PDB entry 8CXP | electron microscopy, 2.47 A resolution | chains B and C of the 4 polymer chains in the assembly

[Chain B]
Name: Capsid protein VP3
Organism: Senecavirus A
Reference sequence: A0A649YC94 (A0A649YC94_9PICO); residues 1-239 here correspond to UniProt positions 435-673 (UniProt number = residue number + 434)
Amino-acid sequence (239 residues; row label = number of the first residue in the row):
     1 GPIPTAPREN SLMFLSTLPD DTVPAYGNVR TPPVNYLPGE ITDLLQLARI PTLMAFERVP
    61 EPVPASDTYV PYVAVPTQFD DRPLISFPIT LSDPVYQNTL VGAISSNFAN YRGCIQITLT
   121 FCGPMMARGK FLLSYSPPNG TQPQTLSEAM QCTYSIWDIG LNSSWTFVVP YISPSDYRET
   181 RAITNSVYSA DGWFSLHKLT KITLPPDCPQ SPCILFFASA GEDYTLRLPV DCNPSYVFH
Disordered / not traced: 239

[Chain C]
Name: VP2
Organism: Senecavirus A
Reference sequence: A0A1U9IRU2 (A0A1U9IRU2_9PICO); residues 1-284 here correspond to UniProt positions 151-434 (UniProt number = residue number + 150)
Amino-acid sequence (284 residues; each row starts with the number of its first residue):
     1 DHNTEEMENS ADRVTTQTAG NTAINTQSSL GVLCAYVEDP TKSDPPSSST DQPTTTFTAI
    61 DRWYTGRLNS WTKAVKTFSF QAVPLPGAFL SRQGGLNGGA FTATLHRHFL MKCGWQVQVQ
   121 CNLTQFHQGA LLVAMVPETT LDVKPDGKAK SLQELNEEQW VEMSDDYRTG KNMPFQSLGT
   181 YYRPPNWTWG PNFINPYQVT VFPHQILNAR TSTSVDVNVP YIGETPTQSS ETQNSWTLLV
   241 MVLVPLDYKE GATTDPEITF SVRPTSPYFN GLRNRYTAGT DEEQ
Disordered / not traced: 1-11, 280-284
Differences from the reference sequence: conflict V217 (Ile367 in A0A1U9IRU2)

[Interface between chain B and chain C]
Contacting residue pairs - 74 pairs, chain B then chain C:
  Y36(B) - G223(C)  hydrogen bond (side chain-backbone)
  Y36(B) - E224(C)
  Y36(B) - T225(C)  hydrogen bond (side chain-backbone)
  Y36(B) - P226(C)
  L37(B) - I222(C)  hydrophobic
  L37(B) - G223(C)
  P38(B) - V37(C)  hydrophobic
  P38(B) - P220(C)  hydrophobic
  P38(B) - Y221(C)
  P38(B) - I222(C)
  G39(B) - Y36(C)
  L47(B) - V201(C)  hydrophobic
  I50(B) - T200(C)
  I50(B) - V201(C)  hydrophobic
  P51(B) - T200(C)  hydrogen bond (backbone-side chain)
  T52(B) - Y197(C)
  T52(B) - Q198(C)
  T52(B) - T200(C)
  L53(B) - F78(C)  hydrophobic
  L53(B) - Y197(C)  hydrogen bond (backbone-backbone)
  L53(B) - L243(C)  hydrophobic
  M54(B) - Y197(C)
  A55(B) - Y197(C)
  R58(B) - T77(C)  hydrogen bond
  D67(B) - R168(C)  salt bridge
  Y69(B) - Y197(C)  hydrogen bond (backbone-side chain)
  V70(B) - Y197(C)
  P71(B) - F78(C)  hydrophobic
  Y72(B) - T77(C)
  Y72(B) - L243(C)
  Y72(B) - V244(C)  hydrophobic
  Y72(B) - P245(C)
  N98(B) - N195(C)
  N98(B) - Y197(C)
  N98(B) - Q198(C)  hydrogen bond (backbone-side chain)
  T99(B) - Q198(C)
  L100(B) - Q198(C)
  L100(B) - V201(C)  hydrophobic
  A103(B) - Q198(C)
  F121(B) - N208(C)  hydrogen bond (backbone-side chain)
  F121(B) - R210(C)
  C122(B) - Q128(C)
  C122(B) - G129(C)  hydrogen bond (backbone-backbone)
  C122(B) - A130(C)  hydrophobic
  C122(B) - N208(C)
  C122(B) - V244(C)  hydrophobic
  G123(B) - Q128(C)
  G123(B) - R210(C)
  P124(B) - H127(C)
  P124(B) - Q128(C)
  P124(B) - R210(C)  hydrogen bond (backbone-side chain)
  M125(B) - R210(C)
  A127(B) - R210(C)
  I159(B) - R210(C)
  G160(B) - R210(C)  hydrogen bond (backbone-side chain)
  S163(B) - T211(C)
  P206(B) - F126(C)
  D207(B) - F126(C)
  D207(B) - K249(C)
  C208(B) - F126(C)  hydrophobic
  C208(B) - K249(C)
  P209(B) - F126(C)
  P209(B) - Q128(C)
  P209(B) - D247(C)
  P209(B) - Y248(C)
  Q210(B) - Q128(C)  hydrogen bond (backbone-side chain)
  Q210(B) - D247(C)
  S211(B) - Q128(C)
  P212(B) - Q128(C)
  L215(B) - L243(C)  hydrophobic
  F217(B) - T200(C)
  Y236(B) - W189(C)
  V237(B) - T188(C)  hydrogen bond (backbone-side chain)
  V237(B) - W189(C)  hydrophobic
Interface residues without a listed pair, chain B (46 interface residues in all): M126, R128, L161, P205, C213
Interface residues without a listed pair, chain C (38 interface residues in all): K112, Q125, T169, P196, I206

[Overview]
The interface between chain B and chain C involves 46 residues on one side and 38 on the other; the contacts
include 13 hydrogen bonds and 1 salt bridge. Polar contacts include D67(B)-R168(C), Y36(B)-G223(C) and
Y36(B)-T225(C).
Chain B is Capsid protein VP3 and chain C is VP2, both from Senecavirus A; the structure, Characterisation of
a Seneca Valley Virus Thermostable Mutant, was determined by electron microscopy.
